PDB entry 6DUD | X-ray diffraction, 1.66 A resolution | chain A

[Chain A]
Name: Tyrosine-protein kinase JAK3
Organism: Homo sapiens
Notes: EC 2.7.10.2; fragment: kinase domain
Reference sequence: P52333 (JAK3_HUMAN); numbering as in UniProt (aligned over 812-1124)
Sequence (321 residues; row label = number of the first residue in the row):
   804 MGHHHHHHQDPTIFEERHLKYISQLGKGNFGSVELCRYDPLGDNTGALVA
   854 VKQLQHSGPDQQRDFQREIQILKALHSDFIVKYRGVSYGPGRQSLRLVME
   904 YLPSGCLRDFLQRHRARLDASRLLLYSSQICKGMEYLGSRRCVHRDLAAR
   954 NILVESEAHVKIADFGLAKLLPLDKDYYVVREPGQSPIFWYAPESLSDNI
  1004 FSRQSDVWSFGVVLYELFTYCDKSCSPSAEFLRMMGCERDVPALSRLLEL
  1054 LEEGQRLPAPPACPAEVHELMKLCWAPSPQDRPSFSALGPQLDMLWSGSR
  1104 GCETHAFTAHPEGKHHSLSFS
Unresolved in the structure: 804-813, 859-860, 892-897, 1039-1045, 1101-1124
Sequence notes: initiating methionine (804); expression tag (805-811); engineered mutation S1048 (Cys in P52333)
Swiss-Prot annotation at these positions:
  - active site: D949 (Proton acceptor)
  - binding site (ATP): L828 to V836, K855
  - modified residue (Phosphotyrosine): Y904, Y939, Y980, Y981
  - natural variant: L910 (L910S: In T(-)B(+)NK(-) SCID)
  - mutagenesis: K855 (K855A: More than 90% loss of STAT5a activation), Y904 (Y904F: About 40% loss of STAT5a activation), Y939 (Y939F: About 80% loss of STAT5a activation)
Covalently attached groups: compound HB4 linked to C909
Ligand contacts: HB4 (N-[(1S)-6-(7H-pyrrolo[2,3-d]pyrimidin-4-yl)-2,3-dihydro-1H-inden-1-yl]imidoformamide): L828, G829, V836, A853, V884, M902, E903, Y904, L905, G908, R911, D912, R953, L956

[In short]
Compound HB4 is covalently linked to C909. Curated annotation (UniProt) lists active-site residue D949, 10
ATP-binding residues and 3 mutagenesis sites.
Chain A is Tyrosine-protein kinase JAK3 (Homo sapiens); the structure, JAK3 with cyanamide CP12, was
determined by X-ray diffraction, deposited together with 6DA4, 6DB3 and 6DB4.
